PDB entry 8IXE | electron microscopy, 4.40 A resolution (low resolution: residue-level contacts below are approximate; hydrogen-bond / salt-bridge calls are withheld) | chains B and Z of the 12 polymer chains in the assembly

== Chain B ==
Protein: Tubulin alpha-1C chain
From: Mus musculus
Notes: EC 3.6.5.-
UniProt: P68373 (TBA1C_MOUSE); the construct has insertions or renumbered stretches relative to UniProt, so the offset changes along the chain: 1-42 = UniProt 1-42; 49-455 = UniProt 43-449
Amino-acid sequence (455 residues; each row starts with the number of its first residue):
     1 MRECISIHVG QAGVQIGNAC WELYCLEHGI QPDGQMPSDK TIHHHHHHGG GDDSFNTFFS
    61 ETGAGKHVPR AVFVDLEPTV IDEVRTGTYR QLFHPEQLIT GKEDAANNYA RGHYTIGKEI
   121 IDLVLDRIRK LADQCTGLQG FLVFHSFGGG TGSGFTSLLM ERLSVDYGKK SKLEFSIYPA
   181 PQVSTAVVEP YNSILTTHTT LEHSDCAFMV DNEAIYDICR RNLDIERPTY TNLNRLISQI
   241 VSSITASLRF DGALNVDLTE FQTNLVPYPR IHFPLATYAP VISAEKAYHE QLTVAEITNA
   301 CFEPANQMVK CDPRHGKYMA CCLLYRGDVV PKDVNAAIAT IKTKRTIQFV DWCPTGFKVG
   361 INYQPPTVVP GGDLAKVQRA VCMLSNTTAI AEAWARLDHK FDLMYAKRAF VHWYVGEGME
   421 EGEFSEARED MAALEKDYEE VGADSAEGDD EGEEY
Unresolved in the structure: 1, 37-51, 444-455
Sequence notes: insertion (43-48)
Ligand contacts: GTP (guanosine-5'-triphosphate): G10, Q11, A12, Q15, D75, E77, D104, A105, A106, N107, S146, G148, G149, G150, T151, G152, I177, T185, A186, N212, Y230, L233, N234
Curated features (UniProtKB/Swiss-Prot):
  - motif: M1 to C4 (MREC motif)
  - active site: E260
  - binding site (GTP): Q11, E77, S146, G150, T151, T185, N212, N234
  - binding site (Mg(2+)): E77
  - site: Y455 (Involved in polymerization)
  - modified residue: K40 (N6-acetyllysine), Y288 (3'-nitrotyrosine), Y438 (Phosphotyrosine), S445 (Phosphoserine), Y455 (3'-nitrotyrosine)

== Chain Z ==
Protein: Tubulin beta-2A chain
From: Mus musculus
UniProt: Q7TMM9 (TBB2A_MOUSE); numbering as in UniProt (aligned over 1-445)
Amino-acid sequence (457 residues; each row starts with the number of its first residue):
     1 MREIVHIQAG QCGNQIGAKF WEVISDEHGI DPTGSYHGDS DLQLERINVY YNEAAGNKYV
    61 PRAILVDLEP GTMDSVRSGP FGQIFRPDNF VFGQSGAGNN WAKGHYTEGA ELVDSVLDVV
   121 RKESESCDCL QGFQLTHSLG GGTGSGMGTL LISKIREEYP DRIMNTFSVM PSPKVSDTVV
   181 EPYNATLSVH QLVENTDETY SIDNEALYDI CFRTLKLTTP TYGDLNHLVS ATMSGVTTCL
   241 RFPGQLNADL RKLAVNMVPF PRLHFFMPGF APLTSRGSQQ YRALTVPELT QQMFDSKNMM
   301 AACDPRHGRY LTVAAIFRGR MSMKEVDEQM LNVQNKNSSY FVEWIPNNVK TAVCDIPPRG
   361 LKMSATFIGN STAIQELFKR ISEQFTAMFR RKAFLHWYTG EGMDEMEFTE AESNMNDLVS
   421 EYQQYQDATA DEQGEFEEEE GEDEAGGSGG DYKDDDK
Unresolved in the structure: 427-457
Sequence notes: expression tag (446-457)
Ligand contacts:
  - phosphomethylphosphonic acid guanylate ester (G2P): G10, Q11, C12, Q15, A97, G98, N99, S138, G140, G141, G142, T143, G144, D177, T178, E181, N204, L207, Y222, L225, N226
  - GTP (guanosine-5'-triphosphate): Q245, L246, N247, K252
Curated features (UniProtKB/Swiss-Prot):
  - motif: M1 to I4 (MREI motif)
  - binding site (GTP): Q11, E69, S138, G142, T143, G144, N204, N226
  - binding site (Mg(2+)): E69
  - modified residue: S40 (Phosphoserine), K58 (N6-acetyllysine), S172 (Phosphoserine), T285 (Phosphothreonine), T290 (Phosphothreonine), R318 (Omega-N-methylarginine), E438 (5-glutamyl polyglutamate)
  - cross-link (Glycyl lysine isopeptide (Lys-Gly)): K58 (interchain with G-Cter in ubiquitin), K324 (interchain with G-Cter in ubiquitin)

== How chain B and chain Z interact ==
Pairs across the interface (13; chain B residue first):
  T62(B) with Q280(Z); R282(Z); A283(Z)
  K66(B) with Q280(Z); Y281(Z)
  Q91(B) with Y281(Z)
  F93(B) with Y281(Z)
  H94(B) with S278(Z); Y281(Z)
  P95(B) with Y281(Z)
  E96(B) with K216(Z); S278(Z)
  K130(B) with Q291(Z)
Also at the interface, not in a pair above, chain B (11 interface residues in all): V68, R90, L92
Also at the interface, not in a pair above, chain Z (8 interface residues in all): G277

== Overview ==
11 residues of chain B face 8 of chain Z across their interface. Ligands of chain B: GTP. Ligands of chain Z:
GTP and phosphomethylphosphonic acid guanylate ester.
Here chain B is Tubulin alpha-1C chain and chain Z is Tubulin beta-2A chain, both from Mus musculus. Entry
8IXE (GMPCPP-Alpha1C/Beta2A-microtubule decorated with kinesin seam region) was determined by electron
microscopy, deposited together with 8IXA, 8IXB, 8IXD, 8IXF and 8IXG.
